PDB entry 7U7E | X-ray diffraction, 1.58 A resolution | chains A and P of the 3 polymer chains in the assembly

# Chain A
Name: DNA polymerase eta
Organism: Homo sapiens
Notes: EC 2.7.7.7
Reference sequence: Q9Y253 (POLH_HUMAN); residue numbers follow UniProt; this construct covers 1-432
Sequence (435 residues; row label = number of the first residue in the row; numbers below 1 keep their minus sign (Gly-2 is residue -2)):
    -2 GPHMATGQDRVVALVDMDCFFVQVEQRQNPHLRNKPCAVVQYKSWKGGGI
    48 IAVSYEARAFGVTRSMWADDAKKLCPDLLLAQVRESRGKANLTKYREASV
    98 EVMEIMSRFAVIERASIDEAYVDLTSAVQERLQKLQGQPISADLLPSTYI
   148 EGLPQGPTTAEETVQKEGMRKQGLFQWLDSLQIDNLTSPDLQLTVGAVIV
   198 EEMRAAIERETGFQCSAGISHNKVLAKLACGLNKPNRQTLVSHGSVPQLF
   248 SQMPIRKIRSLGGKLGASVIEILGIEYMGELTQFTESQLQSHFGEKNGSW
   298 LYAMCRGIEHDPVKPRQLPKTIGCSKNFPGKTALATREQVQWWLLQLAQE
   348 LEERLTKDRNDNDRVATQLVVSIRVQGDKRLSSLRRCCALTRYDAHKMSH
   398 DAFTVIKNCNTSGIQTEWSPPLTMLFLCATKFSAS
Disordered / not traced: 155-159
Differences from the reference sequence: expression tag (-2 to 0)
Bound ions: Mn2+ site 1: Asp13, Asp115, Glu116 (together with 2'-deoxyguanosine-5'-triphosphate) (shared with DT8(P) of chain P); Mn2+ site 2: Asp13, Met14, Asp115
Ligand contacts: 2'-deoxyguanosine-5'-triphosphate (DGT): Asp13, Met14, Asp15, Cys16, Phe17, Phe18, Gln38, Ile48, Ala49, Tyr52, Arg55, Arg61, Leu89, Ile114, Asp115, Glu116, Lys231
UniProt features mapped onto this chain:
  - binding site (Mg(2+)): Asp13, Met14, Asp115, Glu116
  - binding site (Mn(2+)): Asp13, Met14, Asp115, Glu116
  - binding site (a 2'-deoxyribonucleoside 5'-triphosphate): Arg61

# Chain P
Molecule: 8-nt DNA strand
Sequence (8 nucleotides; each row starts with the number of its first residue):
     1 AGCGTCAT
Bound ions: Mn2+: DT8 (together with 2'-deoxyguanosine-5'-triphosphate) (shared with Asp13(A), Asp115(A), Glu116(A) of chain A)

# How chain A and chain P interact
Pairs across the interface (22; chain A residue first):
  Ser113(A) - DT8(P)  phosphate contact
  Asp115(A) - DT8(P)  phosphate contact
  Glu116(A) - DT8(P)  phosphate contact
  Lys224(A) - DT8(P)  salt bridge to the phosphate
  Ile255(A) - DA7(P)  phosphate contact
  Arg256(A) - DA7(P)  phosphate contact
  Ser257(A) - DC6(P)  phosphate contact
  Ser257(A) - DA7(P)  hydrogen bond to the phosphate
  Leu258(A) - DA7(P)  hydrogen bond to the phosphate
  Gly259(A) - DA7(P)  hydrogen bond to the phosphate
  Gly260(A) - DC6(P)  phosphate contact
  Gly260(A) - DA7(P)  phosphate contact
  Lys261(A) - DT5(P)  salt bridge to the phosphate
  Lys261(A) - DC6(P)  hydrogen bond to the phosphate
  Leu262(A) - DC6(P)  hydrogen bond to the phosphate
  Arg377(A) - DG4(P)  salt bridge to the phosphate
  Leu381(A) - DC3(P)  phosphate contact
  Arg382(A) - DG2(P)  salt bridge to the phosphate
  Arg382(A) - DC3(P)  hydrogen bond to the phosphate
  Arg382(A) - DG4(P)  hydrogen bond to the base
  Arg383(A) - DG2(P)  phosphate contact
  Cys384(A) - DG2(P)  hydrogen bond to the phosphate
Also at the interface, not in a pair above, chain A (21 interface residues in all): Arg61, Gln365, Ser379, Ser380
Also at the interface, not in a pair above, chain P (8 interface residues in all): DA1

# Overview
21 residues of chain A and 8 residues of chain P are in contact; the contacts include 8 hydrogen bonds and 4
salt bridges. Among the polar pairs are Arg382(A)-DG4(P), Ser257(A)-DA7(P) and Leu258(A)-DA7(P). Bound to
chain A: 2'-deoxyguanosine-5'-triphosphate.
Here chain A is DNA polymerase eta (Homo sapiens) and chain P is an 8-nt DNA strand. Entry 7U7E (Human DNA
polymerase eta-DNA ternary mismatch complex:reaction with 10.0 mM Mn2+ for 60s) was determined by X-ray
diffraction together with 7U72, 7U73, 7U74, 7U75, 7U76, 7U77 and 26 further entries from the same study.
